PDB entry 3JUS | X-ray diffraction, 2.90 A resolution | chains A and B

[Chain A (and B)]
Name: Lanosterol 14-alpha demethylase
From: Homo sapiens
Notes: EC 1.14.13.70; chain B of this document is another copy of the same molecule, construct and numbering; everything in this record applies to it too
Reference sequence: Q16850 (CP51A_HUMAN); numbering as in UniProt (aligned over 54-502)
Sequence (461 residues; each row starts with the number of its first residue):
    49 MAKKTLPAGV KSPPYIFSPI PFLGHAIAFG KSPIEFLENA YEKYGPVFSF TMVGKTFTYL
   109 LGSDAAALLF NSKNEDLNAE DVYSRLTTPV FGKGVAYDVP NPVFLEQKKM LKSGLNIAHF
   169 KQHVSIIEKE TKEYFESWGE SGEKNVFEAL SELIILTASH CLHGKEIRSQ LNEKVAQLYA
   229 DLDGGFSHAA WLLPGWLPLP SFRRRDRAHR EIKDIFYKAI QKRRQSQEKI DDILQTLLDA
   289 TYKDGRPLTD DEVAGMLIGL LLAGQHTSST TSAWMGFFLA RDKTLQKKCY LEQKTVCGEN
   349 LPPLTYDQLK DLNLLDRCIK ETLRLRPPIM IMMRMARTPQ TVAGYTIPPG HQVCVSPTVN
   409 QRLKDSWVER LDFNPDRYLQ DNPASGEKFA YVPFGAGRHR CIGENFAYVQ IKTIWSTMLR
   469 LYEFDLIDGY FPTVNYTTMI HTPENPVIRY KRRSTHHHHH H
Unresolved in the structure: 49-57, 503-509
Sequence notes: expression tag (49-53, 503-509)
Metal / ion sites: heme Fe: C449 (together with R-Econazole, S-Econazole)
Residues lining bound ligands:
  - R-Econazole / S-Econazole: Y131, L134, T135, F139, A144, Y145, F152, L159, F234, M304, G307, L308, A311, T315, I377, C449
  - heme (HEM): Y131, Y145, F152, K156, L163, L308, A311, G312, T315, S316, T319, L371, P376, I377, M380, M381, R382, P441, F442, G443, R446, H447, R448, C449, I450, G451, F454, A455, I459

[Chain A / chain B interface]
Contacting residue pairs (6):
  I68(A) - K79(B)
  I75(A) - I75(B)  hydrophobic
  I75(A) - K79(B)
  A76(A) - K79(B)
  E83(A) - E83(B)
  N87(A) - E83(B)
Other interface residues (no listed pair), chain A (7 interface residues in all): K79, E492
Other interface residues (no listed pair), chain B (5 interface residues in all): P67, A76

[Summary]
Chain A and chain B form an interface of 7 and 5 residues respectively. Bound to chain A: R-Econazole /
S-Econazole and heme.
Both chains are Lanosterol 14-alpha demethylase (Homo sapiens). Entry 3JUS (Crystal structure of human
lanosterol 14alpha-demethylase (CYP51) in complex with econazole) was determined by X-ray diffraction together
with 3JUV and 3LD6 from the same study.
